PDB entry 6WVM | electron microscopy, 3.30 A resolution | chains C and A of the 4 polymer chains in the assembly

[Chain C (and A)]
Name: Tubulin alpha-1B chain
Source organism: Bos taurus
Notes: chain A of this document is another copy of the same molecule, construct and numbering; everything in this record applies to it too
UniProtKB: P81947 (TBA1B_BOVIN); numbering as in UniProt (aligned over 1-451)
Chain sequence (451 residues; numbered 1 to 451; the number before each row is that of its first residue):
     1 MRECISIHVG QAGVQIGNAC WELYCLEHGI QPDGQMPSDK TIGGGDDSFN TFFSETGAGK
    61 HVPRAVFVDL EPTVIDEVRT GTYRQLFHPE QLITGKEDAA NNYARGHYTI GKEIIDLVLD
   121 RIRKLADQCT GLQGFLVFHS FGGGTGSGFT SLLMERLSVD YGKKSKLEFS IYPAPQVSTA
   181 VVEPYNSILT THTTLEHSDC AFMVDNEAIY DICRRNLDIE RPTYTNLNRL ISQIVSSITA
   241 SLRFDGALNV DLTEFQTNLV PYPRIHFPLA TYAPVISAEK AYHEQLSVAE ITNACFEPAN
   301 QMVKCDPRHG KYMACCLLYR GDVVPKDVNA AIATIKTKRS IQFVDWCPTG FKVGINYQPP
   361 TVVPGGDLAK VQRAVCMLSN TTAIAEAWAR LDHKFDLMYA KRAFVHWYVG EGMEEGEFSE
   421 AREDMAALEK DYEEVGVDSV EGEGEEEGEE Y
Unresolved in the structure: 39-45, 438-451
Ligand contacts: GTP (guanosine-5'-triphosphate): Gly10, Gln11, Ala12, Gln15, Asp98, Ala99, Ala100, Asn101, Ser140, Gly142, Gly143, Gly144, Thr145, Gly146, Ile171, Thr179, Glu183, Asn206, Tyr224, Leu227, Asn228, Ile231

[How chain C and chain A interact]
Contacting residue pairs - 15 pairs, chain C then chain A:
  Ser54(C) - Gln285(A)  hydrogen bond
  Thr56(C) - Tyr282(A)
  Thr56(C) - His283(A)
  Lys60(C) - Tyr282(A)
  Lys60(C) - His283(A)
  Val62(C) - His283(A)
  Gln85(C) - His283(A)
  Leu86(C) - His283(A)
  Phe87(C) - His283(A)  hydrogen bond (backbone-side chain)
  His88(C) - His283(A)
  His88(C) - Glu284(A)  salt bridge
  Pro89(C) - Glu279(A)
  Glu90(C) - Lys280(A)  salt bridge
  Arg121(C) - Glu284(A)  salt bridge
  Gln128(C) - Gln285(A)  hydrogen bond

[In short]
Chain C and chain A form an interface of 12 and 6 residues respectively, with 3 hydrogen bonds and 3 salt
bridges. Polar contacts include His88(C)-Glu284(A), Glu90(C)-Lys280(A) and Arg121(C)-Glu284(A). Chain C binds
GTP.
Both chains are Tubulin alpha-1B chain (Bos taurus). Entry 6WVM (High curvature lateral interaction within a
13-protofilament, Taxol stabilized microtubule) was determined by electron microscopy together with 6WVL and
6WVR from the same study.
